8QYV - chains D and J of the 19 polymer chains in the assembly; structure by electron microscopy, 3.50 A resolution.

Chain D:
Name: Histone H4
From: Saccharomyces cerevisiae S288C
UniProt: P02309 (H4_YEAST); residues 0-102 here correspond to UniProt positions 1-103 (UniProt number = residue number + 1)
Amino-acid sequence (103 residues; numbered 0 to 102; the number before each row is that of its first residue; numbering starts at 0):
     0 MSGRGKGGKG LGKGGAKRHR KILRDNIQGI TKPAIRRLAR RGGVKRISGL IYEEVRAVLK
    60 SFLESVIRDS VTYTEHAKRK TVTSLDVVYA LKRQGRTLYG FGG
Disordered / not traced: 0-23, 95-102
UniProt features mapped onto this chain:
  - DNA-binding region: Lys16 to Lys20
  - modified residue: Lys5 (N6-acetyl-N6-methyllysine), Lys8 (N6-acetyllysine), Lys12 (N6-acetyl-N6-methyllysine), Lys16 (N6-acetyllysine), Lys31 (N6-succinyllysine), Arg55 (Omega-N-methylarginine), Ser60 (Phosphoserine), Ser64 (Phosphoserine), Lys77 (N6-succinyllysine), Lys79 (N6-acetyllysine), Lys91 (N6-glutaryllysine)

Chain J:
Molecule: 118-nt DNA strand
Sequence (118 nucleotides; each row starts with the number of its first residue; numbers below 1 keep their minus sign (DG-42 is residue -42)):
   -42 GACTAGGGAG TAATCCCCTT GGCGGTTAAA ACGCGGGGGA CAGCGCGTAC GTGCGTTTAA
    18 GCGGTGCTAG AGCTGTCTAC GACCAATTGA GCGGCCTCGG CACCGGGATT CTCCAGGG

How chain D and chain J interact:
Contacting residue pairs (12):
  Arg39(D) - DT9(J)  salt bridge to the phosphate
  Lys44(D) - DG8(J)  phosphate contact
  Arg45(D) - DG8(J)  phosphate contact
  Ile46(D) - DC7(J)  sugar contact
  Ile46(D) - DG8(J)  hydrogen bond to the phosphate
  Ser47(D) - DC7(J)  phosphate contact
  Gly48(D) - DC7(J)  hydrogen bond to the phosphate
  Arg78(D) - DA28(J)  salt bridge to the phosphate
  Arg78(D) - DG29(J)  salt bridge to the phosphate
  Lys79(D) - DA28(J)  hydrogen bond to the phosphate
  Thr80(D) - DG27(J)  hydrogen bond to the phosphate
  Thr80(D) - DA28(J)  hydrogen bond to the phosphate
Also at the interface, not in a pair above, chain D (10 interface residues in all): Arg35

In short:
Chain D and chain J form an interface of 10 and 6 residues respectively, with 5 hydrogen bonds and 3 salt
bridges. Polar pairs include Ile46(D)-DG8(J), Gly48(D)-DC7(J) and Lys79(D)-DA28(J). Curated annotation
(UniProt) lists a DNA-binding region on chain D.
Chain D is Histone H4 (Saccharomyces cerevisiae S288C) and chain J is a 118-nt DNA strand; the structure,
SWR1-hexasome complex, was determined by electron microscopy (same publication as 8QZ0 and 9FBW).
